9K9R - chains A and C of the 5 polymer chains in the assembly; structure by electron microscopy, 2.61 A resolution.

Chain A:
Name: DNA polymerase
From: Monkeypox virus
Notes: EC 2.7.7.7
Reference sequence: A0A7H0DN44 (DPOL_MONPV); numbering as in UniProt (aligned over 1-1006)
Amino-acid sequence (1031 residues; numbered -24 to 1006; the number before each row is that of its first residue; numbers below 1 keep their minus sign (Met-24 is residue -24)):
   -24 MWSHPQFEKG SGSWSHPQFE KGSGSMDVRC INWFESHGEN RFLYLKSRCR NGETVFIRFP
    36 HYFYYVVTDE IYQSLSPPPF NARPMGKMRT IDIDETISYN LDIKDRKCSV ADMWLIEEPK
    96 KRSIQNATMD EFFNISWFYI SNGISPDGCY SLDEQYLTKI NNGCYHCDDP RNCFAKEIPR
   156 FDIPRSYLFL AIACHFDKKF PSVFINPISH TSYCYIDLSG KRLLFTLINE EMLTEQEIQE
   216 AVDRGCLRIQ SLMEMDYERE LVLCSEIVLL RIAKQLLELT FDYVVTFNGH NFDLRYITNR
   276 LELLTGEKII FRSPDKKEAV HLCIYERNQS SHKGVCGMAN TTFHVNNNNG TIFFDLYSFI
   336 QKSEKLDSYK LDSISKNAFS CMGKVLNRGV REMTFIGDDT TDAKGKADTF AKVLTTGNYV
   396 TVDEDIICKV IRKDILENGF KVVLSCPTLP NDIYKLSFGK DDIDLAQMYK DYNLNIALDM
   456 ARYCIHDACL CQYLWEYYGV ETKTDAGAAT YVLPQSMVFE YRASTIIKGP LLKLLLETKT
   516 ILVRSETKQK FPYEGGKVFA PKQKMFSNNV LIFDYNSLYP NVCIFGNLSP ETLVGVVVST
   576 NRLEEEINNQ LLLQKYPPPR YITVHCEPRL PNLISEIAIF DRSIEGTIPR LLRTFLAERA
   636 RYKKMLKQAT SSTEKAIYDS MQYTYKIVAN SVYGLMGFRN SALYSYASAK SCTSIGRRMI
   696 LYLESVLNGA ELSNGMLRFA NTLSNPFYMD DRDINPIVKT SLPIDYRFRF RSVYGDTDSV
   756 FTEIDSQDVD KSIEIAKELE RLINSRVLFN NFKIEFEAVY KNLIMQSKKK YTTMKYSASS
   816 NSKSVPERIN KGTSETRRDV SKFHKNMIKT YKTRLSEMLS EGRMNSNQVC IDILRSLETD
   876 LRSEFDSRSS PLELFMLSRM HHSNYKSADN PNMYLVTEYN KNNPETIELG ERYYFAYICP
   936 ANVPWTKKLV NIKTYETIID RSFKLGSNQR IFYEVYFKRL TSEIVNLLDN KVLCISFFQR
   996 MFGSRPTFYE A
Disordered / not traced: -24 to -1, 1005-1006
Construct notes: initiating methionine (-24); expression tag (-23 to 0); conflict Phe108 (Leu in A0A7H0DN44); engineered mutation Ala166 (Asp in A0A7H0DN44), Ala168 (Glu in A0A7H0DN44)
Metal / ion sites: Mg2+: Asp549, Tyr550, Asp753 (together with dTTP)
Ligand contacts: dTTP (TTP): Asp549, Tyr550, Asn551, Ser552, Leu553, Tyr554, Pro555, Arg634, Lys661, Ile662, Asn665, Tyr668, Thr752, Asp753

Chain C:
Name: DNA polymerase processivity factor component A20
From: Monkeypox virus
Reference sequence: Q5IXP2 (Q5IXP2_MONPV); numbering as in UniProt (aligned over 1-426)
Amino-acid sequence (426 residues; row label = number of the first residue in the row):
     1 MTSSADLTNL KELLSLYKSL RFSDSVAIEK YNSLVEWGTS TYWKIGVQKV TNVETSISDY
    61 YDEVKNKPFN IDPGYYIFLP VYFGSVFIYS KGKNMVELGS GNSFQIPDEI RSACNKVLDS
   121 DNGIDFLRFV LLNNRWIMED AISKYQSPVN IFKLASEYGL NIPNYLEIEI EEDTLFDDEL
   181 YSIMERSFDD TFPKISISYI KLGELKRQVV DFFKFSFMYI ESIKVDRIGD NIFIPSVITK
   241 SGKKILVKDV DHLIRSKVRE HTFVKVKKKN TFSILYDYDG NGTETRGEVI KRIIDTIGRD
   301 YYVNGKYFSK VGIAGLKQLT NKLDINECAT VDELVDEINK SGTVKRKIKN QSVFDLSREC
   361 LGYPEADFIT LVNNMRFKIE NCKVVNFNIE NTNCLNNPSI ETIYGNFNQF VSIFNTVTDV
   421 KKRLFE
Disordered / not traced: 1, 280-284, 426

Interface between chain A and chain C:
Residue-residue contacts (15; chain A residue first):
  Thr575(A) with Asn373(C)
  Asn576(A) with Phe354(C); Asn373(C)
  Arg577(A) with Val372(C); Asn373(C), hydrogen bond (side chain-backbone); Asn374(C); Arg376(C)
  Leu578(A) with Phe354(C), hydrophobic; Phe377(C), hydrophobic; Val384(C), hydrophobic; Phe414(C), hydrophobic
  Glu581(A) with Ile379(C)
  Ile582(A) with Ile379(C); Cys382(C), hydrophobic
  Leu586(A) with Cys382(C), hydrophobic
Other interface residues (no listed pair), chain A (9 interface residues in all): Glu580, Gln585
Other interface residues (no listed pair), chain C (12 interface residues in all): Ile369, Met375

Overview:
Chain A and chain C form an interface of 9 and 12 residues respectively, with 1 hydrogen bond. The
hydrogen-bonded pair is Arg577(A)-Asn373(C). Chain A binds dTTP. Asp549(A), Tyr550(A) and Asp753(A) form the
Mg2+ site.
Chain A is DNA polymerase and chain C is DNA polymerase processivity factor component A20, both from Monkeypox
virus; the structure, MPXV DNA polymerase in complex with primer/5U template DNA, was determined by electron
microscopy (same publication as 9K9S, 9K9T, 9K9V and 9K9U).
